7TP6 - chain A; structure by X-ray diffraction, 1.66 A resolution.

[Chain A]
Molecule: Cytochrome P450
From: Rhodopseudomonas palustris HaA2
Reference sequence: Q2IU02 (Q2IU02_RHOP2); residues 0-409 here correspond to UniProt positions 1-410 (UniProt number = residue number + 1)
Sequence (410 residues; row label = number of the first residue in the row; numbering starts at 0):
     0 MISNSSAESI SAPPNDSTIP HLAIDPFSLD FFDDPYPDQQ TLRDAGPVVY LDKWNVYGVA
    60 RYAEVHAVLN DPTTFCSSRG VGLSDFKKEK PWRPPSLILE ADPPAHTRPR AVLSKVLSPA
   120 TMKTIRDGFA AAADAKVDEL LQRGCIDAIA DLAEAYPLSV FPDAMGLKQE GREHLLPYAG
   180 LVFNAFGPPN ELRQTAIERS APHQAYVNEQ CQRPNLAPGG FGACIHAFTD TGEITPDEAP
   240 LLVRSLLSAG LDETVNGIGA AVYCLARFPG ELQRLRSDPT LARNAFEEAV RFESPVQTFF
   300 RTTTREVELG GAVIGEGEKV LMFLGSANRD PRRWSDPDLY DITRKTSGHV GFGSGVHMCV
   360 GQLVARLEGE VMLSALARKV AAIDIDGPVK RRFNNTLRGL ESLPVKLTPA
Not modelled in the structure: 0-16
Differences from the reference sequence: engineered mutation Glu252 (Thr253 in Q2IU02)
Bound ions: heme Fe near Cys358 (its only coordinating residue here)
Residues lining bound ligands:
  - 4-methylsulfanylbenzoic acid (4MI): Arg92, Ser95, Ile97, Leu98, Val181, Phe182, Phe185, Arg243, Ser244, Ser247, Ala248, Glu252, Phe298
  - heme (HEM): Leu68, Val80, Ile97, Leu98, His105, Arg109, Leu112, Leu116, Phe160, Ser244, Leu245, Ala248, Gly249, Glu252, Thr253, Phe285, Val289, Pro294, Val295, Phe298, Arg300, Leu323, Gly350, Phe351, Gly352, Val355, His356, Cys358, Val359, Gly360, Val363, Ala364
What the authors report for this chain:
  - mutagenesis - T252E: decreased catalytic activity on 4-methylsulfanylbenzoic acid
  - binding site for heme: Glu252
  - binding site for 4-methylsulfanylbenzoic acid: Phe298
  - conformationally variable residues (side-chain flip): Asp251, Phe298

[In short]
Ligands of chain A: 4-methylsulfanylbenzoic acid and heme. From the paper: a binding site for heme at Glu252;
T252E reduces catalytic activity on 4-methylsulfanylbenzoic acid.
Chain A is Cytochrome P450 (Rhodopseudomonas palustris HaA2); the structure, The crystal structure of T252E
CYP199A4 bound to 4-methylthiobenzoic acid, was determined by X-ray diffraction, deposited together with 7TP5,
7TQM and 8DYB.
